Entry 7LG3 (X-ray diffraction, 2.30 A resolution); this record covers chains A and B of the 3 polymer chains in the assembly.

[Chain A]
Protein: MHC class I antigen
Source organism: Homo sapiens
Reference sequence: U5YJM1 (U5YJM1_HUMAN); residues 1-274 here correspond to UniProt positions 25-298 (UniProt number = residue number + 24)
Sequence (274 residues; each row starts with the number of its first residue):
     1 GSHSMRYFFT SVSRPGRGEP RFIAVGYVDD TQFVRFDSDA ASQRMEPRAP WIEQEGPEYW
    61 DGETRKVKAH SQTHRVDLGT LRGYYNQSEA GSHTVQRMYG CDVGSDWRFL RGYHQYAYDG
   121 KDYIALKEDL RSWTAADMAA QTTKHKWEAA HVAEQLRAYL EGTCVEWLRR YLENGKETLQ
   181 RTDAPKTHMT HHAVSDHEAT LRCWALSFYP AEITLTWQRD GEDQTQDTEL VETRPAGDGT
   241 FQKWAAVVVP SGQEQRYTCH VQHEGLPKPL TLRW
Disulfides: Cys101-Cys164, Cys203-Cys259

[Chain B]
Protein: Beta-2-microglobulin
Source organism: Homo sapiens
Reference sequence: P61769 (B2MG_HUMAN); residues 1-99 here correspond to UniProt positions 21-119 (UniProt number = residue number + 20)
Sequence (100 residues; each row starts with the number of its first residue; numbering starts at 0):
     0 MIQRTPKIQV YSRHPAENGK SNFLNCYVSG FHPSDIEVDL LKNGERIEKV EHSDLSFSKD
    60 WSFYLLYYTE FTPTEKDEYA CRVNHVTLSQ PKIVKWDRDM
Disulfides: Cys25-Cys80
Differences from the reference sequence: expression tag (0)
UniProt features mapped onto this chain:
  - modified residue: Gln2 (Pyrrolidone carboxylic acid)
  - glycosylation: Ile1 (N-linked (Glc) (glycation) isoleucine), Lys19 (N-linked (Glc) (glycation) lysine), Lys41 (N-linked (Glc) (glycation) lysine), Lys48 (N-linked (Glc) (glycation) lysine), Lys58 (N-linked (Glc) (glycation) lysine), Lys91 (N-linked (Glc) (glycation) lysine), Lys94 (N-linked (Glc) (glycation) lysine)

[Chain A / chain B interface]
Residue-residue contacts (58):
  Phe8(A) with Ser55(B); Phe56(B), hydrophobic
  Phe9(A) with Phe56(B)
  Thr10(A) with Leu54(B); Phe56(B); Phe62(B)
  Val12(A) with Ser33(B)
  Ile23(A) with Leu54(B)
  Val25(A) with Asp53(B); Leu54(B); Ser55(B)
  Tyr27(A) with Ser55(B); Tyr63(B), hydrogen bond
  Gln32(A) with Asp53(B), hydrogen bond
  Arg35(A) with Asp53(B), salt bridge
  Arg48(A) with Asp53(B), salt bridge
  His93(A) with Met0(B)
  Gln96(A) with His31(B), hydrogen bond; Phe56(B); Trp60(B), hydrogen bond (side chain-backbone); Phe62(B)
  Arg97(A) with Phe56(B)
  Gln115(A) with Trp60(B)
  Tyr116(A) with Trp60(B)
  Ala117(A) with Trp60(B), hydrophobic
  Asp119(A) with Met0(B); Ile1(B); His31(B)
  Gly120(A) with His31(B)
  Lys121(A) with Ile1(B)
  Asp122(A) with Trp60(B), hydrogen bond
  Thr190(A) with Asp98(B), hydrogen bond
  His192(A) with Asp98(B), salt bridge
  Arg202(A) with Asp98(B), salt bridge; Met99(B)
  Trp204(A) with Asp98(B), hydrogen bond; Met99(B)
  Val231(A) with Gln8(B)
  Glu232(A) with Lys6(B), salt bridge; Gln8(B), hydrogen bond (backbone-side chain); Tyr26(B); Ser28(B), hydrogen bond
  Arg234(A) with Gln8(B), hydrogen bond; Tyr10(B); Met99(B), hydrogen bond (side chain-backbone)
  Pro235(A) with Tyr10(B), hydrogen bond (backbone-side chain); Asn24(B); Tyr26(B); Leu65(B)
  Ala236(A) with Arg12(B), hydrogen bond (backbone-side chain); Asn24(B), hydrogen bond (backbone-side chain)
  Gly237(A) with Arg12(B), hydrogen bond (backbone-side chain); Leu65(B)
  Asp238(A) with Arg12(B)
  Gln242(A) with Tyr10(B); Ser11(B), hydrogen bond (side chain-backbone); Arg12(B), hydrogen bond (side chain-backbone)
  Trp244(A) with Met99(B), hydrogen bond (side chain-backbone)
Also at the interface, not in a pair above, chain A (38 interface residues in all): Ser92, Thr94, Met98, Leu206, Thr233
Also at the interface, not in a pair above, chain B (23 interface residues in all): Pro14

[Overview]
Chain A and chain B form an interface of 38 and 23 residues respectively; the contacts include 18 hydrogen
bonds and 5 salt bridges. Polar pairs include Arg35(A)-Asp53(B), Arg48(A)-Asp53(B) and His192(A)-Asp98(B).
Chain A is MHC class I antigen and chain B is Beta-2-microglobulin, both from Homo sapiens; the structure,
Human leukocyte antigen A*0201 in complex with SARS-CoV2 epitope KLWAQCVQL, was determined by X-ray
diffraction.
